8ZJ4 - chains C and A of the 3 polymer chains in the assembly; structure by electron microscopy, 2.67 A resolution.

== Chain C ==
Name: Serine protease 1
Source organism: Homo sapiens
Notes: EC 3.4.21.4
UniProt: P07477 (TRY1_HUMAN); numbering as in UniProt (aligned over 16-247)
Amino-acid sequence (232 residues; numbered 16 to 247; the number before each row is that of its first residue):
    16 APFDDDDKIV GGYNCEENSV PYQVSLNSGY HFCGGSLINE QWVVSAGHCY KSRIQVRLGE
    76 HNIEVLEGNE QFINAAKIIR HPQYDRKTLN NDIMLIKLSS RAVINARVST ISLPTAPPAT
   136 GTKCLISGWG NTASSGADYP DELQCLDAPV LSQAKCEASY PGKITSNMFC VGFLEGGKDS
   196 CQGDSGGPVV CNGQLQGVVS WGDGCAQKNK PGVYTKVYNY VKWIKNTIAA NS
Disulfides: Cys48-Cys64, Cys139-Cys206, Cys171-Cys185
UniProt features mapped onto this chain:
  - active site (Charge relay system): His63, Asp107, Ser200
  - binding site (Ca(2+)): Glu75, Asn77, Val80, Glu85
  - site: Asp194 (Required for specificity)
  - modified residue: Tyr154 (Sulfotyrosine)
  - natural variant: Ala16 (A16V: In PCTT), Asp22 (D22G: In PCTT), Lys23 (K23R: In PCTT), Asn29 (N29I: In PCTT; N29T: In PCTT), Asn54 (N54S: In PCTT), Glu79 (E79K: In PCTT), Leu104 (L104P: In PCTT), Arg116 (R116C: In PCTT), Arg122 (R122C: In PCTT; R122H: In PCTT), Thr137 (T137M: In a colorectal cancer sample), Cys139 (C139F: In PCTT)
  - mutagenesis: Tyr154 (Y154F: Lack of sulfation)

== Chain A ==
Name: Enteropeptidase non-catalytic heavy chain
Source organism: Homo sapiens
UniProt: P98073 (ENTK_HUMAN); residue numbers follow UniProt; this construct covers 182-784
Amino-acid sequence (603 residues; each row starts with the number of its first residue):
   182 IECLPGSSPC TDALTCIKAD LFCDGEVNCP DGSDEDNKMC ATVCDGRFLL TGSSGSFQAT
   242 HYPKPSETSV VCQWIIRVNQ GLSIKLSFDD FNTYYTDILD IYEGVGSSKI LRASIWETNP
   302 GTIRIFSNQV TATFLIESDE SDYVGFNATY TAFNSSELNN YEKINCNFED GFCFWVQDLN
   362 DDNEWERIQG STFSPFTGPN FDHTFGNASG FYISTPTGPG GRQERVGLLS LPLDPTLEPA
   422 CLSFWYHMYG ENVHKLSINI SNDQNMEKTV FQKEGNYGDN WNYGQVTLNE TVKFKVAFNA
   482 FKNKILSDIA LDDISLTYGI CNGSLYPEPT LVPTPPPELP TDCGGPFELW EPNTTFSSTN
   542 FPNSYPNLAF CVWILNAQKG KNIQLHFQEF DLENINDVVE IRDGEEADSL LLAVYTGPGP
   602 VKDVFSTTNR MTVLLITADV LARGGFKANF TTGYHLGIPE PCKADHFQCK NGECVPLVNL
   662 CDGHLHCEDG SDEADCVRFF NGTTNNNGLV RFRIQSIWHT ACAENWTTQI SNDVCQLLGL
   722 GSGNSSKPIF PTDGGPFVKL NTAPDGHLIL TPSQQCLQDS LIRLQCNHKS CGKKLAAQDI
   782 TPK
Disulfides: Cys184-Cys197, Cys191-Cys210, Cys204-Cys221, Cys225-Cys253, Cys347-Cys354, Cys422-Cys502, Cys650-Cys668, Cys662-Cys677, Cys716-Cys767
Glycans and other covalent adducts: N-acetylglucosamine (NAG) linked to Asn335, Asn388, Asn440, Asn470, Asn503, Asn534, Asn630, Asn682, Asn725
Construct notes: engineered mutation Ala619 (Asn in P98073)
UniProt features mapped onto this chain:
  - glycosylation (N-linked (GlcNAc...) asparagine): Asn328, Asn335, Asn388, Asn440, Asn470, Asn503, Asn534, Asn630, Asn682, Asn706, Asn725

== Chain C / chain A interface ==
Residue-residue contacts (48; chain C residue first):
  Gly27(C) with Ile576(A)
  Tyr45(C) with Gly401(A); Gly402(A); Arg403(A)
  Phe47(C) with Pro400(A)
  Cys48(C) with Pro400(A), hydrophobic
  His63(C) with Phe374(A)
  Tyr65(C) with Tyr276(A); Thr277(A), hydrogen bond (side chain-backbone); Glu298(A)
  Ser67(C) with Ile279(A); Glu318(A)
  Lys92(C) with Glu321(A), salt bridge
  Ile93(C) with Tyr276(A)
  Ile94(C) with Tyr276(A)
  Arg95(C) with Tyr276(A), hydrogen bond (backbone-side chain); Glu298(A), salt bridge
  Tyr99(C) with Phe374(A)
  Arg101(C) with Gln370(A), hydrogen bond (side chain-backbone); Ser372(A), hydrogen bond (side chain-backbone); Thr373(A); Phe374(A)
  Lys102(C) with Ser372(A)
  Leu104(C) with Phe374(A), hydrophobic; Ser375(A); Pro376(A)
  Asp153(C) with Lys485(A)
  Asp162(C) with Asn575(A), hydrogen bond (backbone-side chain)
  Tyr175(C) with Phe377(A), hydrophobic
  Phe188(C) with Glu574(A); Leu622(A), hydrophobic; Arg624(A)
  Leu189(C) with Leu622(A); Ala623(A); Arg624(A)
  Glu190(C) with Val621(A); Leu622(A), hydrogen bond (backbone-backbone)
  Gly191(C) with Val621(A)
  Lys193(C) with Asp620(A), salt bridge; Val621(A)
  Trp216(C) with Pro376(A), hydrophobic; Phe377(A), hydrophobic
  Gly217(C) with Phe377(A)
  Asp218(C) with Phe377(A)
  Gly219(C) with Glu432(A); Leu487(A)
  Cys220(C) with Leu487(A)
  Gln222(C) with Glu432(A), hydrogen bond
Other interface residues (no listed pair), chain C (39 interface residues in all): Gly26, Tyr28, Gly44, His46, Arg68, Tyr154, Leu161, Gly192, Ser200, Lys225
Other interface residues (no listed pair), chain A (31 interface residues in all): Ile369, Ile486, Asn577

== In short ==
39 residues of chain C and 31 residues of chain A are in contact; the contacts include 7 hydrogen bonds and 3
salt bridges. Polar contacts include Lys92(C)-Glu321(A), Arg95(C)-Glu298(A) and Lys193(C)-Asp620(A).
Covalently linked N-acetylglucosamine: at Asn335(A), Asn388(A), Asn440(A), Asn470(A), Asn503(A) and Asn534(A)
and 3 more.
Here chain C is Serine protease 1 and chain A is Enteropeptidase non-catalytic heavy chain, both from Homo
sapiens. Entry 8ZJ4 (trypsinogen-EP-N619A) was determined by electron microscopy.
